Entry 5XI7 (X-ray diffraction, 2.99 A resolution); this record covers chains A and E of the 6 polymer chains in the assembly.

== Chain A ==
Molecule: Tubulin alpha chain
From: Sus barbatus
UniProt: A0A0R4I993 (A0A0R4I993_SUSBA); residues 1-450 here = UniProt positions 1-450
Sequence (450 residues; numbered 1 to 450; the number before each row is that of its first residue):
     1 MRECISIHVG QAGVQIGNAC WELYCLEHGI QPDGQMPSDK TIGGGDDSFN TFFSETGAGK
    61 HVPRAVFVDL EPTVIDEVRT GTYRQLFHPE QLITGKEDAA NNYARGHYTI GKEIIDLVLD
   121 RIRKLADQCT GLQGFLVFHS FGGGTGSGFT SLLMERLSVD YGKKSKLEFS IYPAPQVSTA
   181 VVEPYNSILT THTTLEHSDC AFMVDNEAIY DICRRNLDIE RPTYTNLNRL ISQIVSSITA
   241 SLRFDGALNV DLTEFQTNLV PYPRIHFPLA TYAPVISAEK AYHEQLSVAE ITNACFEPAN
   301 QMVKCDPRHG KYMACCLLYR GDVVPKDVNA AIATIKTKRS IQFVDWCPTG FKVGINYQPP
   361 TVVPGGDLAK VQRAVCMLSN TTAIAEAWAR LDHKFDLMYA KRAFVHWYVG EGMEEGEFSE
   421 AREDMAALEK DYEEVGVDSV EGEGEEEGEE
Unresolved in the structure: 438-450
Metal / ion sites: Ca2+: Asp39, Thr41, Gly44, Glu55
Small-molecule neighbours: GTP (guanosine-5'-triphosphate): Gly10, Gln11, Ala12, Gln15, Ile16, Asp69, Asp98, Ala99, Ala100, Asn101, Asn102, Ser140, Gly142, Gly143, Gly144, Thr145, Gly146, Ile171, Pro173, Ala174, Val177, Ser178, Glu183, Asn206, Tyr224, Leu227, Asn228, Ile231

== Chain E ==
Molecule: Stathmin-4
From: Rattus norvegicus
UniProt: P63043 (STMN4_RAT); residues -38 to 145 here correspond to UniProt positions 6-189 (UniProt number = residue number + 44)
Sequence (184 residues; each row starts with the number of its first residue; numbers below 1 keep their minus sign (Tyr-38 is residue -38)):
   -38 YKEKMKELPL VSLFCSCFLS DPLNKSSYKY EADTVDLNWC VISDMEVIEL NKCTSGQSFE
    22 VILKPPSFDG VPEFNASLPR RRDPSLEEIQ KKLEAAEERR KYQEAELLKH LAEKREHERE
    82 VIQKAIEENN NFIKMAKEKL AQKMESNKEN REAHLAAMLE RLQEKDKHAE EVRKNKELKE
   142 EASR
Unresolved in the structure: -38 to 5, 28-43, 142-145
Curated features (UniProtKB/Swiss-Prot):
  - modified residue: Ser46 (Phosphoserine)
  - lipidation (S-palmitoyl cysteine): Cys-24, Cys-22

== Interface between chain A and chain E ==
Pairs across the interface (57; chain A residue first):
  His107(A) - Leu54(E)
  Tyr108(A) - Lys53(E)
  Tyr108(A) - Ala57(E)  hydrophobic
  Thr109(A) - Arg61(E)  hydrogen bond
  Lys112(A) - Glu55(E)
  Lys112(A) - Glu58(E)  salt bridge
  Leu152(A) - Leu54(E)  hydrophobic
  Glu155(A) - Pro45(E)
  Glu155(A) - Ile50(E)
  Arg156(A) - Leu47(E)
  Arg156(A) - Gln51(E)  hydrogen bond
  Ser158(A) - Asp44(E)
  Val159(A) - Pro45(E)
  Asp245(A) - Cys14(E)  hydrogen bond
  Asp245(A) - Ser16(E)  hydrogen bond (backbone-side chain)
  Ala247(A) - Asn12(E)
  Ala247(A) - Ser19(E)
  Leu248(A) - Ser19(E)
  Pro325(A) - Gln18(E)
  Pro325(A) - Phe20(E)  hydrophobic
  Asn329(A) - Val8(E)
  Asn329(A) - Phe20(E)
  Asn329(A) - Val22(E)
  Ile332(A) - Val22(E)  hydrophobic
  Ala333(A) - Met6(E)  hydrophobic
  Lys336(A) - Leu24(E)
  Asp345(A) - Pro27(E)
  Trp346(A) - Pro27(E)
  Cys347(A) - Pro27(E)
  Pro348(A) - Lys25(E)
  Pro348(A) - Pro27(E)
  Thr349(A) - Ile23(E)
  Thr349(A) - Leu24(E)  hydrogen bond (backbone-backbone)
  Thr349(A) - Lys25(E)  hydrogen bond (backbone-backbone)
  Gly350(A) - Val22(E)
  Phe351(A) - Glu21(E)
  Phe351(A) - Val22(E)  hydrogen bond (backbone-backbone)
  Lys352(A) - Phe20(E)
  Lys352(A) - Glu21(E)  salt bridge
  Val353(A) - Ser19(E)
  Val353(A) - Phe20(E)  hydrogen bond (backbone-backbone)
  Gly354(A) - Gln18(E)
  Gly354(A) - Ser19(E)
  Ile355(A) - Gly17(E)
  Ile355(A) - Gln18(E)  hydrogen bond (backbone-backbone)
  Asn356(A) - Ser16(E)
  Tyr357(A) - Thr15(E)
  Tyr357(A) - Ser16(E)  hydrogen bond (backbone-backbone)
  Tyr357(A) - Gly17(E)
  Tyr357(A) - Gln18(E)  hydrogen bond
  Val409(A) - Gln64(E)
  Gly410(A) - Gln64(E)
  Glu411(A) - Arg61(E)  hydrogen bond (backbone-side chain)
  Gly412(A) - Ala57(E)
  Gly412(A) - Arg60(E)  hydrogen bond (backbone-side chain)
  Gly412(A) - Arg61(E)
  Glu414(A) - Arg60(E)  salt bridge
Interface residues without a listed pair, chain A (39 interface residues in all): Glu196, His197, Gly246, Val328
Interface residues without a listed pair, chain E (31 interface residues in all): Pro26, Ser46

== Summary ==
Chain A and chain E form an interface of 39 and 31 residues respectively, with 13 hydrogen bonds and 3 salt
bridges. Polar pairs include Lys112(A)-Glu58(E), Lys352(A)-Glu21(E) and Glu414(A)-Arg60(E). Bound to chain A:
GTP. Asp39(A), Thr41(A), Gly44(A) and Glu55(A) form the Ca2+ site.
Here chain A is Tubulin alpha chain (Sus barbatus) and chain E is Stathmin-4 (Rattus norvegicus). Entry 5XI7
(Crystal structure of T2R-TTL bound with PO-7) was determined by X-ray diffraction.
